Entry 7LCP (X-ray diffraction, 1.90 A resolution); this record covers chain A.

# Chain A
Name: 3C-like proteinase
Source organism: Severe acute respiratory syndrome coronavirus
Notes: EC 3.4.22.69
UniProtKB: P0C6X7 (R1AB_SARS); residues 1-306 here correspond to UniProt positions 3241-3546 (UniProt number = residue number + 3240)
Sequence (306 residues; numbered 1 to 306; the number before each row is that of its first residue):
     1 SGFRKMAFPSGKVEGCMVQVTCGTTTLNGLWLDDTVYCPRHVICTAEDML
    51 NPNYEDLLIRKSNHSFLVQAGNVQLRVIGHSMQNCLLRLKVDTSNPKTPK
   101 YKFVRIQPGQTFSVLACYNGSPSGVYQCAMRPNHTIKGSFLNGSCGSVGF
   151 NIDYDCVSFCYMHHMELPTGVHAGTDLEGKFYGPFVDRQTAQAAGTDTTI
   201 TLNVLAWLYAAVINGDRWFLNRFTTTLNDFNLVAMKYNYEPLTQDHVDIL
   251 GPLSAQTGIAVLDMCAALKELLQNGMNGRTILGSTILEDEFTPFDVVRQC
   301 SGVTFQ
Unresolved in the structure: 305-306
Swiss-Prot annotation at these positions:
  - active site (For 3CL-PRO activity): His-41, Cys-145
  - site: Gln-306 (Cleavage)
Glycans and other covalent adducts: GC373 bound form, GC376 bound form (UED) linked to Cys-145
Small-molecule neighbours: GC373 bound form, GC376 bound form (UED; N~2~-[(benzyloxy)carbonyl]-N-{(2S)-1-hydroxy-3-[(3S)-2-oxopyrrolidin-3-yl]propan-2-yl}-L-leucinamide): His-41, Met-49, Tyr-54, Phe-140, Leu-141, Asn-142, Gly-143, Ser-144, His-163, His-164, Met-165, Glu-166, His-172, Asp-187, Arg-188, Gln-189
Reported in the primary citation:
  - binding site for GC373 bound form, GC376 bound form: Phe-140, Asn-142, Gly-143, Ser-144, Glu-166
  - self-association interface (contacts with another copy of this molecule); pairs are residue here / residue on that copy: Ser-1/Glu-166, Pro-9/Pro-122, Pro-9/Ser-123, Pro-9, Ser-284, Thr-285

# In short
GC373 bound form, GC376 bound form is covalently linked to Cys-145. Curated annotation (UniProt) lists
active-site residues His-41 and Cys-145. The paper reports a binding site for GC373 bound form, GC376 bound
form at Phe-140, Asn-142 and Gly-143 among others; a self-association interface involving Ser-1, Pro-9 and
Pro-122 among others.
Chain A is 3C-like proteinase (Severe acute respiratory syndrome coronavirus); the structure, N-terminal
finger stabilizes feline drug GC376 in coronavirus 3CL protease, was determined by X-ray diffraction,
deposited together with 7LCQ.
